PDB entry 5O09 | electron microscopy, 3.60 A resolution | chains 3B and 7A of the 24 polymer chains in the assembly

== Chain 3B ==
Protein: Tubulin BtubB
From: Prosthecobacter dejongeii
UniProt: Q8GCC1 (Q8GCC1_9BACT); numbering as in UniProt (aligned over 1-426)
Chain sequence (426 residues; each row starts with the number of its first residue):
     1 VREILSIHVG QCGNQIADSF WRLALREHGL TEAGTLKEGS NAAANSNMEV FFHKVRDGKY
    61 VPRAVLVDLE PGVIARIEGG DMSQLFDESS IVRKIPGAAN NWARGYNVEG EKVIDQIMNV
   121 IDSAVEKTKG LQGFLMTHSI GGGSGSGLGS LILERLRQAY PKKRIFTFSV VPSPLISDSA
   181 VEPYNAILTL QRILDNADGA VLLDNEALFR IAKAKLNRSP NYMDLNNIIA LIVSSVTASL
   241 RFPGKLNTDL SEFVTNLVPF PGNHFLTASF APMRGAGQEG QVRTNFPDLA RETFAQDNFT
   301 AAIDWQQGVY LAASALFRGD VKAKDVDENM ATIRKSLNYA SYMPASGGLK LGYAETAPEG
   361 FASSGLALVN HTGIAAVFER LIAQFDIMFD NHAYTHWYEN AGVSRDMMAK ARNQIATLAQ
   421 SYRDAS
Not modelled in the structure: 1, 38-45, 274-280
Residues lining bound ligands:
  - GDP (guanosine-5'-diphosphate), molecule 1: Gly-10, Gln-11, Cys-12, Gln-15, Gly-97, Ala-98, Asn-100, Ser-139, Gly-141, Gly-142, Gly-143, Ser-144, Gly-145, Val-170, Ser-177, Asp-178, Glu-182, Asn-205, Leu-208, Tyr-222, Leu-225, Asn-226, Ile-229
  - GDP, molecule 2: Lys-245, Leu-246, Asn-247, Glu-252

== Chain 7A ==
Protein: Tubulin
From: Prosthecobacter dejongeii
UniProt: Q8GCC5 (Q8GCC5_9BACT); residue numbers follow UniProt; this construct covers 3-435
Chain sequence (433 residues; each row starts with the number of its first residue):
     3 VNNTIVVSIG QAGNQIAASF WKTVCLEHGI DPLTGQTAPG VAPRGNWSSF FSKLGESSSG
    63 SYVPRAIMVD LEPSVIDNVK ATSGSLFNPA NLISRTEGAG GNFAVGYLGA GREVLPEVMS
   123 RLDYEIDKCD NVGGIIVLHA IGGGTGSGFG ALLIESLKEK YGEIPVLSCA VLPSPQVSSV
   183 VTEPYNTVFA LNTLRRSADA CLIFDNEALF DLAHRKWNIE SPTVDDLNLL ITEALAGITA
   243 SMRFSGFLTV EITLRELLTN LVPQPSLHFL MCAFAPLTPP DRSKFEELGI EEMIKSLFDN
   303 GSVFAACSPM EGRFLSTAVL YRGIMEDKPL ADAALAAMRE KLPLTYWIPT AFKIGYVEQP
   363 GISHRKSMVL LANNTEIARV LDRICHNFDK LWQRKAFANW YLNEGMSEEQ INVLRASAQE
   423 LVQSYQVAEE SGA
Residues lining bound ligands: GDP (guanosine-5'-diphosphate): Gly-12, Gln-13, Ala-14, Gln-17, Ile-18, Asp-72, Gly-102, Gly-103, Ala-142, Gly-144, Gly-145, Gly-146, Thr-147, Gly-148, Val-173, Ser-181, Val-182, Glu-185, Asn-208, Val-226, Leu-229, Asn-230, Ile-233

== Chain 3B / chain 7A interface ==
Residue-residue contacts - 100 pairs, chain 3B then chain 7A:
  Arg-2(3B) / Pro-75(7A)
  Arg-2(3B) / Ser-76(7A)  hydrogen bond
  Arg-2(3B) / Thr-98(7A)  hydrogen bond (side chain-backbone)
  Arg-2(3B) / Glu-99(7A)
  Gly-130(3B) / Thr-98(7A)
  Gln-132(3B) / Glu-99(7A)  hydrogen bond (side chain-backbone)
  Arg-164(3B) / Trp-402(7A)
  Ser-239(3B) / Glu-74(7A)
  Pro-243(3B) / Ser-76(7A)
  Gly-244(3B) / Gln-13(7A)  hydrogen bond (backbone-side chain)
  Gly-244(3B) / Gln-17(7A)  hydrogen bond (backbone-side chain)
  Lys-245(3B) / Gln-13(7A)
  Lys-245(3B) / Gln-17(7A)
  Lys-245(3B) / Val-226(7A)
  Leu-246(3B) / Gln-13(7A)  hydrogen bond (backbone-side chain)
  Leu-246(3B) / Ser-181(7A)
  Asn-247(3B) / Gln-13(7A)  hydrogen bond (backbone-side chain)
  Asn-247(3B) / Glu-74(7A)  hydrogen bond
  Asn-247(3B) / Val-77(7A)
  Asp-249(3B) / Glu-99(7A)
  Asp-249(3B) / Gly-100(7A)
  Asp-249(3B) / Ala-101(7A)
  Asp-249(3B) / Gly-102(7A)
  Ser-251(3B) / Trp-402(7A)
  Glu-252(3B) / Ala-101(7A)
  Glu-252(3B) / Gly-102(7A)  hydrogen bond (side chain-backbone)
  Glu-252(3B) / Gly-103(7A)  hydrogen bond (side chain-backbone)
  Val-254(3B) / Trp-402(7A)  hydrogen bond (backbone-side chain)
  Thr-255(3B) / Asn-104(7A)  hydrogen bond
  Thr-255(3B) / Thr-184(7A)
  Thr-255(3B) / Phe-399(7A)
  Thr-255(3B) / Trp-402(7A)
  Asn-256(3B) / Gly-102(7A)
  Asn-256(3B) / Val-182(7A)
  Asn-256(3B) / Val-183(7A)
  Asn-256(3B) / Thr-184(7A)  hydrogen bond
  Asn-256(3B) / Phe-399(7A)
  Val-258(3B) / Phe-399(7A)
  Val-258(3B) / Ala-400(7A)
  Val-258(3B) / Trp-402(7A)  hydrogen bond (backbone-side chain)
  Pro-259(3B) / Phe-399(7A)
  Pro-259(3B) / Ala-400(7A)  hydrogen bond (backbone-backbone)
  Phe-260(3B) / Arg-396(7A)
  Phe-260(3B) / Lys-397(7A)
  Phe-260(3B) / Phe-399(7A)  hydrogen bond (backbone-backbone)
  Phe-260(3B) / Ala-400(7A)
  Ala-312(3B) / Phe-399(7A)  hydrophobic
  Ala-313(3B) / Val-183(7A)
  Lys-322(3B) / Glu-222(7A)  hydrogen bond (side chain-backbone)
  Lys-322(3B) / Ser-223(7A)  hydrogen bond
  Lys-322(3B) / Pro-224(7A)
  Lys-322(3B) / Thr-225(7A)
  Ala-323(3B) / Phe-212(7A)
  Ala-323(3B) / Val-226(7A)  hydrophobic
  Lys-324(3B) / Phe-212(7A)  hydrogen bond (side chain-backbone)
  Lys-324(3B) / His-216(7A)
  Lys-324(3B) / Pro-224(7A)
  Asp-325(3B) / Ser-223(7A)  hydrogen bond
  Val-326(3B) / Val-179(7A)
  Asp-327(3B) / Ser-176(7A)  hydrogen bond
  Asp-327(3B) / Gln-178(7A)  hydrogen bond
  Asp-327(3B) / Val-179(7A)
  Asp-327(3B) / Asn-208(7A)
  Asp-327(3B) / Glu-209(7A)
  Asp-327(3B) / Phe-212(7A)
  Glu-328(3B) / Gln-178(7A)
  Met-330(3B) / Val-179(7A)  hydrophobic
  Ala-331(3B) / Gln-178(7A)
  Ala-331(3B) / Val-179(7A)
  Ala-340(3B) / Arg-396(7A)  hydrogen bond (backbone-side chain)
  Ser-341(3B) / Lys-392(7A)
  Ser-341(3B) / Arg-396(7A)  hydrogen bond (backbone-side chain)
  Tyr-342(3B) / Lys-392(7A)
  Tyr-342(3B) / Leu-393(7A)
  Tyr-342(3B) / Arg-396(7A)  hydrogen bond (backbone-side chain)
  Met-343(3B) / Lys-392(7A)  hydrogen bond (backbone-side chain)
  Met-343(3B) / Leu-393(7A)  hydrophobic
  Met-343(3B) / Arg-396(7A)  hydrogen bond (backbone-side chain)
  Pro-344(3B) / Asn-389(7A)
  Pro-344(3B) / Lys-392(7A)
  Pro-344(3B) / Leu-393(7A)
  Pro-344(3B) / Arg-396(7A)
  Ala-345(3B) / Asn-389(7A)
  Ala-345(3B) / Lys-392(7A)
  Ser-346(3B) / Pro-177(7A)  hydrogen bond (side chain-backbone)
  Ser-346(3B) / Gln-178(7A)  hydrogen bond (side chain-backbone)
  Ser-346(3B) / Val-179(7A)  hydrogen bond (side chain-backbone)
  Ser-346(3B) / Ser-180(7A)
  Gly-347(3B) / Ser-180(7A)
  Gly-348(3B) / Ser-180(7A)
  Gly-348(3B) / Val-183(7A)
  Leu-349(3B) / Ser-180(7A)  hydrogen bond (backbone-side chain)
  Leu-349(3B) / Val-183(7A)
  Lys-350(3B) / Ser-180(7A)
  Lys-350(3B) / Ser-181(7A)
  Lys-350(3B) / Val-182(7A)
  Lys-350(3B) / Val-183(7A)
  Leu-351(3B) / Val-179(7A)  hydrophobic
  Leu-351(3B) / Ser-180(7A)
  Leu-351(3B) / Ser-181(7A)  hydrogen bond (backbone-backbone)
Other interface residues (no listed pair), chain 3B (45 interface residues in all): Asn-47, Leu-257, Pro-261
Other interface residues (no listed pair), chain 7A (45 interface residues in all): Asn-80, Pro-186, Asp-213, Ala-398, Asn-401, Tyr-403

== In short ==
The chain 3B/chain 7A interface involves 45 residues from each chain; the contacts include 32 hydrogen bonds.
Polar contacts include Arg-2(3B)/Ser-76(7A), Arg-2(3B)/Thr-98(7A) and Gln-132(3B)/Glu-99(7A). One GDP molecule
is bound between chain 3B and chain 7A. Bound to chain 3B: GDP.
Here chain 3B is Tubulin BtubB and chain 7A is Tubulin, both from Prosthecobacter dejongeii. Entry 5O09
(BtubABC mini microtubule) was determined by electron microscopy (same publication as 5O01).
